8PTZ - chains A and C of the 4 polymer chains in the assembly; structure by electron microscopy, 3.35 A resolution.

# Chain A
Protein: Elongator complex protein 1
Source organism: Homo sapiens
UniProt: O95163 (ELP1_HUMAN); residues 1-1332 here = UniProt positions 1-1332
Amino-acid sequence (1332 residues; row label = number of the first residue in the row):
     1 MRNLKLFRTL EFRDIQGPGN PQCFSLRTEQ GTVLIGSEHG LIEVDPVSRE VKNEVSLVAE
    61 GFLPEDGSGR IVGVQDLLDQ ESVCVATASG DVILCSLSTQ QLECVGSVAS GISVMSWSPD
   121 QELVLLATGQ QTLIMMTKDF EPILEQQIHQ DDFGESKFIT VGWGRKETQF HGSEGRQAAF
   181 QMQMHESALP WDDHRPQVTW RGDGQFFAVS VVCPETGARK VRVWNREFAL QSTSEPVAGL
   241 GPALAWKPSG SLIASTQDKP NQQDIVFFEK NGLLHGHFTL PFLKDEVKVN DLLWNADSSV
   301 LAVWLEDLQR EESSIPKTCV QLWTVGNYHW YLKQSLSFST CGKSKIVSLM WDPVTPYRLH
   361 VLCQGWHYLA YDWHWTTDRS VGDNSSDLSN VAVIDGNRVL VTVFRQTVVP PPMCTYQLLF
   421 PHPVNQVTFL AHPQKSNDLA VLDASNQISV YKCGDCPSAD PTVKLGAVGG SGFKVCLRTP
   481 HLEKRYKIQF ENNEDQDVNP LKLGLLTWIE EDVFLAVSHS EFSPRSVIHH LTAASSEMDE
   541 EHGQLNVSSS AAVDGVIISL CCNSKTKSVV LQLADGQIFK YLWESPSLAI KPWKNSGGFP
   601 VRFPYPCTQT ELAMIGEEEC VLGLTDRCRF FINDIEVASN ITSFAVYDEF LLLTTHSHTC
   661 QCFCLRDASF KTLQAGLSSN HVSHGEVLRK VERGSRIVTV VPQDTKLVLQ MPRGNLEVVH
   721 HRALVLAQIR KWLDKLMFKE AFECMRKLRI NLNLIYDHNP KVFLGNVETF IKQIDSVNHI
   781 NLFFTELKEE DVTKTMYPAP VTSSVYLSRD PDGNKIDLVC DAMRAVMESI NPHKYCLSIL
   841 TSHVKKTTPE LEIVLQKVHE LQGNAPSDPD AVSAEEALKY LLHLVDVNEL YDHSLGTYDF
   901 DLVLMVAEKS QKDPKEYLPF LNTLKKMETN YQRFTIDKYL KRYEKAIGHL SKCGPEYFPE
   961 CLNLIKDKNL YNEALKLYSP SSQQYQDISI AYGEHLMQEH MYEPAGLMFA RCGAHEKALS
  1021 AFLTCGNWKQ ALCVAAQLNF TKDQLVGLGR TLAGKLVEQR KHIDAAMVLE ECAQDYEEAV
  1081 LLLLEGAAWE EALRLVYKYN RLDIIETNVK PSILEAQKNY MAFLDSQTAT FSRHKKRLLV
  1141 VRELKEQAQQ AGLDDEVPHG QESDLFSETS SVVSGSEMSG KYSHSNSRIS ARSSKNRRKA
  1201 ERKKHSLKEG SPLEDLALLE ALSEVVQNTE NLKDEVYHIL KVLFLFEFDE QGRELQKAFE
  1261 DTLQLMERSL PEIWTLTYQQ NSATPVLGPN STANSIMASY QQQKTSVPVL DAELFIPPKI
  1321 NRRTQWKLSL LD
Unresolved in the structure: 151-185, 721-1332
Curated features (UniProtKB/Swiss-Prot):
  - region: Ala-1191 to Glu-1209 (Required for binding to tRNA)
  - modified residue (Phosphoserine): Ser-471, Ser-804, Ser-867, Ser-1171, Ser-1174
  - natural variant: Arg-696 (R696P: In HSAN3), Pro-914 (P914L: In HSAN3), Cys-1072 (C1072S: Reduced interaction with ELP2), Pro-1158 (P1158L: Reduced interaction with ELP2)
  - mutagenesis: Arg-1011 (R1011A: Disruption of dimer formation, reduced protein stability and reduced interaction with ELP2 and ELP3. Does not affect binding to tRNA)

# Chain C
Protein: Elongator complex protein 3
Source organism: Homo sapiens
Notes: EC 2.3.1.-
UniProt: Q9H9T3 (ELP3_HUMAN); numbering as in UniProt (aligned over 1-547)
Amino-acid sequence (581 residues; each row starts with the number of its first residue):
     1 MRQKRKGDLS PAELMMLTIG DVIKQLIEAH EQGKDIDLNK VKTKTAAKYG LSAQPRLVDI
    61 IAAVPPQYRK VLMPKLKAKP IRTASGIAVV AVMCKPHRCP HISFTGNICV YCPGGPDSDF
   121 EYSTQSYTGY EPTSMRAIRA RYDPFLQTRH RIEQLKQLGH SVDKVEFIVM GGTFMALPEE
   181 YRDYFIRNLH DALSGHTSNN IYEAVKYSER SLTKCIGITI ETRPDYCMKR HLSDMLTYGC
   241 TRLEIGVQSV YEDVARDTNR GHTVKAVCES FHLAKDSGFK VVAHMMPDLP NVGLERDIEQ
   301 FTEFFENPAF RPDGLKLYPT LVIRGTGLYE LWKSGRYKSY SPSDLVELVA RILALVPPWT
   361 RVYRVQRDIP MPLVSSGVEH GNLRELALAR MKDLGIQCRD VRTREVGIQE IHHKVRPYQV
   421 ELVRRDYVAN GGWETFLSYE DPDQDILIGL LRLRKCSEET FRFELGGGVS IVRELHVYGS
   481 VVPVSSRDPT KFQHQGFGML LMEEAERIAR EEHGSGKIAV ISGVGTRNYY RKIGYRLQGP
   541 YMVKMLKGLE GSAWSHPQFE KGGGSGGGSG GSAWSHPQFE K
Unresolved in the structure: 1-9, 548-581
Construct notes: expression tag (548-581)
Curated features (UniProtKB/Swiss-Prot):
  - binding site ([4Fe-4S] cluster): Cys-99, Cys-109, Cys-112
  - binding site (acetyl-CoA): Lys-164, Glu-474 to Val-477, Phe-497 to Met-499, Tyr-530
  - modified residue: Ser-161 (Phosphoserine), Tyr-202 (Phosphotyrosine), Lys-229 (N6-methyllysine), Tyr-251 (Phosphotyrosine)
  - mutagenesis: Tyr-202 (Y202E/F: Substantial reduction in tyrosine phosphorylation), Tyr-207 (Y207F: No effect on tyrosine phosphorylation), Tyr-251 (Y251F: Small reduction in tyrosine phosphorylation), Tyr-318 (Y318F: No effect on tyrosine phosphorylation), Tyr-329 (Y329F: No effect on tyrosine phosphorylation), Tyr-427 (Y427F: No effect on tyrosine phosphorylation)
Metal / ion sites: 4Fe-4S cluster Fe: Cys-99, Cys-109, Cys-112 (together with methionine)
Ligand contacts:
  - 5'-deoxyadenosine (5AD): Tyr-111, Cys-112, Pro-113, Ser-126, Tyr-127, Gln-248, His-284, Met-286, Tyr-318, Pro-319, Thr-320, Leu-321, Ile-323, Arg-367
  - S-Ethyl-CoA (A2U): Gly-86, Ile-87, Lys-164, Lys-214, Ile-216, Glu-474, Leu-475, His-476, Val-477, Val-484, Ser-485, Arg-487, Gln-493, His-494, Gln-495, Gly-496, Phe-497, Gly-498, Met-499, Val-520, Ile-521, Ser-522, Gly-523, Gly-525, Thr-526, Tyr-529, Tyr-530, Lys-532
  - methionine (MET): Gly-171, Gly-172, Glu-221, Thr-222, Arg-223, Ile-245, Gly-246, Gln-248, Arg-260, His-284
  - 4Fe-4S cluster (SF4): Cys-99, His-101, Ile-108, Cys-109, Tyr-111, Cys-112, Gln-125, Ser-126, Arg-223, Arg-260
What the authors report for this chain:
  - binding site for S-Ethyl-CoA: Val-477 to Phe-497
  - 4Fe-4S cluster coordination: Cys-99, Cys-109, Cys-112
  - mutagenesis - K164A, K280A, Y363A, E474A, H476A: unchanged binding to tRNA Gln
  - mutagenesis - R361A, R364A, Y529A/Y530A (94.7 +/- 5.2 nM): decreased binding to tRNA Gln
  - catalytic residues: Lys-280, Lys-316, Tyr-318, Tyr-363, Glu-474, Tyr-478, Tyr-529, Tyr-530 (proposed by the authors, not directly observed)
  - post-translational modification sites: Lys-280, Lys-316, Tyr-318 (proposed by the authors, not directly observed)
  - disease-associated variants - R242K, R402T: unchanged binding to tRNA Gln
  - disease-associated variants - I298S, D443N, R454K, R473K: decreased stability

# How chain A and chain C interact
Residue-residue contacts (48):
  Asn-271(A) / Arg-296(C)
  Leu-273(A) / Asp-253(C)
  His-275(A) / Tyr-251(C)
  His-275(A) / Glu-303(C)  salt bridge
  Asn-327(A) / Glu-306(C)
  Asn-327(A) / Pro-308(C)
  Asn-327(A) / Arg-311(C)  hydrogen bond
  Tyr-328(A) / Glu-303(C)
  Tyr-328(A) / Asn-307(C)
  Tyr-328(A) / Pro-308(C)
  Gln-406(A) / Glu-512(C)
  Thr-407(A) / Glu-512(C)
  Val-408(A) / Arg-424(C)
  Val-408(A) / Asp-426(C)
  Val-408(A) / Trp-433(C)
  Pro-410(A) / Tyr-427(C)
  Pro-410(A) / Val-428(C)  hydrophobic
  Pro-410(A) / Trp-433(C)
  Pro-412(A) / Val-428(C)
  Met-413(A) / Trp-433(C)  hydrophobic
  Ala-467(A) / Lys-455(C)  hydrogen bond (backbone-side chain)
  Val-468(A) / Lys-455(C)
  Ser-471(A) / Gly-468(C)
  Gly-472(A) / Gly-514(C)
  Phe-473(A) / Lys-455(C)
  Phe-473(A) / Gly-468(C)
  Phe-473(A) / Val-469(C)
  Phe-473(A) / Gly-514(C)
  Lys-474(A) / Gly-514(C)  hydrogen bond (backbone-backbone)
  Val-475(A) / Glu-511(C)
  Arg-689(A) / Pro-442(C)
  Lys-690(A) / Asp-443(C)
  Glu-692(A) / Pro-358(C)
  Glu-692(A) / Arg-399(C)  salt bridge
  Arg-693(A) / Gly-395(C)  hydrogen bond (side chain-backbone)
  Arg-693(A) / Ile-396(C)
  Arg-713(A) / Phe-305(C)
  Arg-713(A) / Glu-306(C)
  Arg-713(A) / Arg-311(C)
  Arg-713(A) / Leu-355(C)
  Arg-713(A) / Pro-358(C)
  Asn-715(A) / Asp-426(C)
  Asn-715(A) / Tyr-427(C)
  Leu-716(A) / Arg-425(C)
  Leu-716(A) / Asp-426(C)  hydrogen bond (backbone-backbone)
  Glu-717(A) / Arg-424(C)
  Glu-717(A) / Arg-425(C)  salt bridge
  Val-718(A) / Arg-424(C)  hydrogen bond (backbone-backbone)
Interface residues without a listed pair, chain A (34 interface residues in all): Ser-251, Glu-269, Lys-270, Gly-469, Met-711, Pro-712, His-720
Interface residues without a listed pair, chain C (40 interface residues in all): Glu-295, Glu-299, Pro-357, Trp-359, Glu-421, Leu-422, Val-423, Cys-456, Glu-458, Gly-467, His-513, Ser-515

# Overview
Chain A and chain C form an interface of 34 and 40 residues respectively; the contacts include 6 hydrogen
bonds and 3 salt bridges. Polar pairs include His-275(A)/Glu-303(C), Glu-692(A)/Arg-399(C) and
Glu-717(A)/Arg-425(C). From the paper: catalytic residues Lys-280(C), Lys-316(C) and Tyr-318(C) among others;
I298S, D443N and R454K of chain C, among others, reduce stability; 14 substitutions were tested in all.
Chain A is Elongator complex protein 1 and chain C is Elongator complex protein 3, both from Homo sapiens; the
structure, Cryo-EM structure of human Elp123 in complex with tRNA, S-ethyl-CoA, 5'-deoxyadenosine and
methionine, was determined by electron microscopy (same publication as 8PTX, 8PTY and 8PU0).
